Entry 6IZW (X-ray diffraction, 2.40 A resolution); this record covers chains B and C of the 3 polymer chains in the assembly.

[Chain B (and C)]
Protein: Gliding motility protein MglB
Source organism: Myxococcus xanthus (strain DK 1622)
Notes: chain C of this document is another copy of the same molecule, construct and numbering; everything in this record applies to it too
Reference sequence: Q1DB03 (Q1DB03_MYXXD); residues 1-159 here = UniProt positions 1-159
Chain sequence (167 residues; numbered 1 to 167; the number before each row is that of its first residue):
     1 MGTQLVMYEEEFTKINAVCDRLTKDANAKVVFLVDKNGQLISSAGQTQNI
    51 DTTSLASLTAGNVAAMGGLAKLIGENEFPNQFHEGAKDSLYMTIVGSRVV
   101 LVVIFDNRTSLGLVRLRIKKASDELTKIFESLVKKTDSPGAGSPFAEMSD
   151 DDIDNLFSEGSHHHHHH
Unresolved in the structure: 1, 132-142, 158-167 (chain C: 1-5, 131-167)
Modified positions: Mse1, Mse148 (selenomethionine); Mse7, Mse66, Mse92 (selenomethionine; parent Met)
Differences from the reference sequence: engineered mutation Mse148 (Ile in Q1DB03); expression tag (160-167)
What the authors report for this chain:
  - mutagenesis - D150A/D151A/D152A: decreased catalytic activity with Mutual gliding-motility protein MglA

[Chain B / chain C interface]
Pairs across the interface - 45 pairs, chain B then chain C:
  Ile50(B) - Ile73(C)  hydrophobic
  Ser54(B) - Leu72(C)
  Leu55(B) - Ile73(C)  hydrophobic
  Leu58(B) - Ala65(C)
  Leu58(B) - Gly68(C)
  Leu58(B) - Leu69(C)
  Leu58(B) - Leu72(C)  hydrophobic
  Asn62(B) - Asn62(C)  hydrogen bond
  Asn62(B) - Ala65(C)
  Asn62(B) - Mse66(C)
  Ala65(B) - Leu58(C)
  Ala65(B) - Asn62(C)
  Mse66(B) - Asn62(C)
  Mse66(B) - His83(C)
  Mse66(B) - Mse92(C)
  Gly68(B) - Leu58(C)
  Leu69(B) - Leu55(C)
  Leu69(B) - Leu58(C)  hydrophobic
  Leu69(B) - Thr59(C)
  Leu69(B) - Mse92(C)  hydrophobic
  Leu72(B) - Ile50(C)
  Leu72(B) - Asp51(C)
  Leu72(B) - Ser54(C)
  Leu72(B) - Leu55(C)
  Ile73(B) - Leu90(C)  hydrophobic
  Ile73(B) - Ile104(C)  hydrophobic
  Glu75(B) - Gly85(C)
  Glu75(B) - Ala86(C)  hydrogen bond (side chain-backbone)
  Glu75(B) - Lys87(C)  hydrogen bond (side chain-backbone)
  Glu75(B) - Asp88(C)  hydrogen bond (side chain-backbone)
  Phe78(B) - His83(C)
  Phe78(B) - Glu84(C)
  Phe78(B) - Gly85(C)
  Gln81(B) - His83(C)
  His83(B) - Mse66(C)
  His83(B) - Gln81(C)
  His83(B) - His83(C)
  Glu84(B) - Phe78(C)
  Gly85(B) - Glu75(C)
  Gly85(B) - Phe78(C)
  Ala86(B) - Glu75(C)  hydrogen bond (backbone-side chain)
  Lys87(B) - Glu75(C)
  Asp88(B) - Glu75(C)
  Leu90(B) - Leu69(C)  hydrophobic
  Ile104(B) - Ile73(C)  hydrophobic
Interface residues without a listed pair, chain B (25 interface residues in all): Asp51, Thr59, Gly61
Interface residues without a listed pair, chain C (26 interface residues in all): Asn80

[Summary]
Chain B and chain C form an interface of 25 and 26 residues respectively; the contacts include 5 hydrogen
bonds. Polar contacts include Asn62(B)-Asn62(C), Glu75(B)-Ala86(C) and Glu75(B)-Lys87(C). From the paper:
D150A/D151A/D152A of chain B reduce catalytic activity with Mutual gliding-motility protein MglA.
Both chains are Gliding motility protein MglB (Myxococcus xanthus (strain DK 1622)). Entry 6IZW (Myxococcus
xanthus MglA bound to GTP-gamma-S and MglB) was determined by X-ray diffraction, deposited together with 5YMX.
